9BLB - chains R and A of the 6 polymer chains in the assembly; structure by electron microscopy, 3.20 A resolution.

[Chain R]
Name: Calcitonin receptor
From: Homo sapiens
Reference sequence: P30988 (CALCR_HUMAN); residues 25-474 here = UniProt positions 25-474
Amino-acid sequence (462 residues; numbered 22 to 483; the number before each row is that of its first residue):
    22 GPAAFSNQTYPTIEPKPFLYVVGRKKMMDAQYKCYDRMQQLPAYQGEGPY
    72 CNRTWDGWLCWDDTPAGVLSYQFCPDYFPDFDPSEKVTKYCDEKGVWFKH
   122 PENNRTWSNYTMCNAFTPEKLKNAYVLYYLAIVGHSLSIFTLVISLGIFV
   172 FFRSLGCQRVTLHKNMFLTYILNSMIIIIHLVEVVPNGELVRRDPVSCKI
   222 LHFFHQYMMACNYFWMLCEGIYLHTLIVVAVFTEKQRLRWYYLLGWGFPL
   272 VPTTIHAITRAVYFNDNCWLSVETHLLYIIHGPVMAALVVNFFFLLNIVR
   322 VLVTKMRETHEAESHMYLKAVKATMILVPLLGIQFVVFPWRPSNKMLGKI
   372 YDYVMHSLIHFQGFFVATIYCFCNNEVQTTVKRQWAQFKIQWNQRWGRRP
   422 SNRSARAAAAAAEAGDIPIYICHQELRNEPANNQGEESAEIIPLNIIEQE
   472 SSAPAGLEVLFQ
Not modelled in the structure: 22-43, 61-68, 409-483
Construct notes: expression tag (22-24, 475-483)
Cystine bridges: Cys55-Cys81, Cys72-Cys112, Cys95-Cys134, Cys219-Cys289
UniProt features mapped onto this chain:
  - glycosylation (N-linked (GlcNAc...) asparagine): Asn28, Asn73, Asn125, Asn130
  - natural variant: Leu447 (L447P: Probable protective factor against osteoporosis)
Reported in the primary citation:
  - conformationally variable residues (side-chain flip): His296

[Chain A]
Name: Guanine nucleotide-binding protein G(s) subunit alpha isoforms short
From: Homo sapiens
Reference sequence: P63092 (GNAS2_HUMAN); residues 1-394 here = UniProt positions 1-394
Amino-acid sequence (394 residues; numbered 1 to 394; the number before each row is that of its first residue):
     1 MGCLGNSKTEDQRNEEKAQREANKKIEKQLQKDKQVYRATHRLLLLGAGE
    51 SGKNTIVKQMRILHVNGFNGEGGEEDPQAARSNSDGEKATKVQDIKNNLK
   101 EAIETIVAAMSNLVPPVELANPENQFRVDYILSVMNVPDFDFPPEFYEHA
   151 KALWEDEGVRACYERSNEYQLIDCAQYFLDKIDVIKQADYVPSDQDLLRC
   201 RVLTSGIFETKFQVDKVNFHMFDVGAQRDERRKWIQCFNDVTAIIFVVAS
   251 SSYNMVIREDNQTNRLQAALKLFDSIWNNKWLRDTSVILFLNKQDLLAEK
   301 VLAGKSKIEDYFPEFARYTTPEDATPEPGEDPRVTRAKYFIRDEFLRIST
   351 ASGDGRHYCYPHFTCSVDTENIRRVFNDCRDIIQRMHLRQYELL
Not modelled in the structure: 1-12, 61-203, 251-263
Construct notes: engineered mutation Asn54 (Ser in P63092), Ala226 (Gly in P63092), Ala268 (Glu in P63092), Lys271 (Asn in P63092), Asp274 (Lys in P63092), Lys280 (Arg in P63092), Asp284 (Thr in P63092), Thr285 (Ile in P63092), Ser366 (Ala in P63092)

[Chain R / chain A interface]
Pairs across the interface - 39 pairs, chain R then chain A:
  Arg180(R) with Gln390(A), hydrogen bond (side chain-backbone); Tyr391(A)
  Tyr243(R) with Tyr391(A)
  Leu244(R) with Tyr391(A), hydrophobic
  Leu247(R) with His387(A); Tyr391(A), hydrophobic
  Ile248(R) with Gln384(A), hydrogen bond (backbone-side chain); Leu388(A), hydrophobic
  Val252(R) with Arg380(A); Ile383(A); Gln384(A); His387(A)
  Phe253(R) with His41(A); Val217(A), hydrophobic; Phe376(A); Cys379(A), hydrophobic; Arg380(A)
  Thr254(R) with Arg38(A), hydrogen bond (side chain-backbone); Ala39(A); His41(A)
  Lys256(R) with Gln35(A)
  Val322(R) with Gln384(A)
  Leu323(R) with Leu393(A); Leu394(A), hydrophobic
  Lys326(R) with Asp381(A), salt bridge; Gln384(A); Arg385(A)
  Thr330(R) with Tyr358(A); Arg385(A)
  Lys340(R) with Leu393(A); Leu394(A), hydrogen bond (side chain-backbone)
  Ala344(R) with Leu393(A), hydrophobic
  Ile347(R) with Glu392(A); Leu393(A), hydrophobic
  Leu348(R) with Leu393(A), hydrophobic
  Asn395(R) with Gln390(A); Glu392(A)
  Asn396(R) with Glu392(A), hydrogen bond (backbone-side chain)
  Glu397(R) with Gln390(A)
Also at the interface, not in a pair above, chain R (29 interface residues in all): His184, Glu240, Val249, Ala251, Ile319, Met327, Glu329, His331, Cys394
Also at the interface, not in a pair above, chain A (22 interface residues in all): Phe219, Asp323

[In short]
29 residues of chain R face 22 of chain A across their interface; the contacts include 5 hydrogen bonds and 1
salt bridge. Polar contacts include Lys326(R)-Asp381(A), Arg180(R)-Gln390(A) and Ile248(R)-Gln384(A). The
paper reports conformational variability at His296(R).
Chain R is Calcitonin receptor and chain A is Guanine nucleotide-binding protein G(s) subunit alpha isoforms
short, both from Homo sapiens; the structure, Human Calcitonin Receptor in Complex with Gs and Cagrilintide
Backbone (non-acylated) in bypass conformation, was determined by electron microscopy, deposited together with
9BLC, 9BLW, 9BP3, 9BQ3, 9BTW, 9BUB and 3 further entries.
